7ARI - chains C and D of the 4 polymer chains in the assembly; structure by electron microscopy, 3.40 A resolution.

# Chain C
Molecule: Lipoprotein-releasing ABC transporter permease subunit LolC
Organism: Escherichia coli (strain K12)
UniProtKB: A0A4S5ATA9 (A0A4S5ATA9_ECOLI); residue numbers follow UniProt; this construct covers 1-399
Chain sequence (399 residues; each row starts with the number of its first residue):
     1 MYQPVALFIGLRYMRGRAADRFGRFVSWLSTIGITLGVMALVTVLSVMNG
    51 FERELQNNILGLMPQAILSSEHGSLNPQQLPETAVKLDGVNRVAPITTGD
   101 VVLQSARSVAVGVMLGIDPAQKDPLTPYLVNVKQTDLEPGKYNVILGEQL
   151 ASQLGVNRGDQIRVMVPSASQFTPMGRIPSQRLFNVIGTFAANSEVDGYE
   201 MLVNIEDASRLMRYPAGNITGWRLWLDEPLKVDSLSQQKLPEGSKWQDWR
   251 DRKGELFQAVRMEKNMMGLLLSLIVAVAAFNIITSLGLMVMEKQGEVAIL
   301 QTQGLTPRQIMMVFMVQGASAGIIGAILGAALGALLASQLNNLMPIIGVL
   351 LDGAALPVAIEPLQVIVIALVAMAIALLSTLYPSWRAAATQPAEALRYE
Unresolved in the structure: 213-216, 398-399

# Chain D
Molecule: Lipoprotein-releasing system ATP-binding protein LolD
Organism: Escherichia coli (strain K12)
Notes: EC 7.6.2.-
UniProtKB: P75957 (LOLD_ECOLI); numbering as in UniProt (aligned over 1-233)
Chain sequence (241 residues; row label = number of the first residue in the row):
     1 MNKILLQCDNLCKRYQEGSVQTDVLHNVSFSVGEGEMMAIVGSSGSGKST
    51 LLHLLGGLDTPTSGDVIFNGQPMSKLSSAAKAELRNQKLGFIYQFHHLLP
   101 DFTALENVAMPLLIGKKKPAEINSRALEMLKAVGLDHRANHRPSELSGGE
   151 RQRVAIARALVNNPRLVLADEPTGNLDARNADSIFQLLGELNRLQGTAFL
   201 VVTHDLQLAKRMSRQLEMRDGRLTAELSLMGAEHHHHHHHH
Unresolved in the structure: 1-2, 224-241
Sequence notes: expression tag (234-241)
UniProt features mapped onto this chain:
  - binding site (ATP): G42 to S49
  - mutagenesis: G42 (G42D: Loss of lipoprotein release when overexpressed)

# How chain C and chain D interact
Residue-residue contacts (30; chain C residue first):
  Y2(C) - P119(D)
  F8(C) - F102(D)
  F8(C) - E106(D)
  I9(C) - F102(D)  hydrophobic
  R12(C) - D101(D)  hydrogen bond (side chain-backbone)
  Y13(C) - D101(D)
  G16(C) - D101(D)
  E296(C) - L98(D)
  E296(C) - L99(D)
  E296(C) - P100(D)
  I299(C) - H97(D)
  I299(C) - L98(D)
  L300(C) - M110(D)  hydrophobic
  Q301(C) - R85(D)  hydrogen bond (backbone-side chain)
  T302(C) - L58(D)
  T302(C) - R85(D)
  T302(C) - F91(D)
  Q303(C) - N86(D)
  Q303(C) - M110(D)
  Q303(C) - P111(D)
  Q303(C) - I114(D)
  G304(C) - A82(D)
  G304(C) - R85(D)
  G304(C) - I114(D)
  L305(C) - A82(D)
  L305(C) - I114(D)  hydrophobic
  Q391(C) - L58(D)
  L396(C) - F95(D)  hydrophobic
  R397(C) - H53(D)
  R397(C) - H97(D)
Also at the interface, not in a pair above, chain C (20 interface residues in all): T306, P392, A393
Also at the interface, not in a pair above, chain D (23 interface residues in all): D59, E83, Y93, R142, R158

# Summary
20 residues of chain C and 23 residues of chain D are in contact; the contacts include 2 hydrogen bonds. Polar
contacts include R12(C)-D101(D) and Q301(C)-R85(D). Curated annotation (UniProt) lists 8 ATP-binding residues
and one mutagenesis site on chain D.
Here chain C is Lipoprotein-releasing ABC transporter permease subunit LolC and chain D is
Lipoprotein-releasing system ATP-binding protein LolD, both from Escherichia coli (strain K12). Entry 7ARI
(LolCDE apo structure) was determined by electron microscopy together with 7ARH, 7ARJ, 7ARK, 7ARL and 7ARM
from the same study.
